Entry 7XTI (electron microscopy, 3.90 A resolution); this record covers chains T and b of the 33 polymer chains in the assembly.

[Chain T]
Molecule: 198-nt DNA strand
Sequence (198 nucleotides; each row starts with the number of its first residue; numbers below 1 keep their minus sign (DA-72 is residue -72)):
   -72 ATCAGAATCCCGGTGCCGAGGCCGCTCAATTGGTCGTAGACAGCTCTAGC
   -22 ACCGCTTAAACGCACGTACGCGCTGTCCCCCGCGTTTTAACCGCCAAGGG
    28 GATTACACCCAAGACACCAGGCACGAGACAGAAAAAAACAACGAAAACGG
    78 CCACCACCCAAACACACCAAACACAAGAGCTAATTGACTGACGTAAGC
Unresolved in the structure: -72 to -8, 78-125

[Chain b]
Protein: Histone H4
Organism: Homo sapiens
Reference sequence: P62805 (H4_HUMAN); residues 0-102 here correspond to UniProt positions 1-103 (UniProt number = residue number + 1)
Chain sequence (106 residues; numbered -3 to 102; the number before each row is that of its first residue; numbers below 1 keep their minus sign (Gly-3 is residue -3)):
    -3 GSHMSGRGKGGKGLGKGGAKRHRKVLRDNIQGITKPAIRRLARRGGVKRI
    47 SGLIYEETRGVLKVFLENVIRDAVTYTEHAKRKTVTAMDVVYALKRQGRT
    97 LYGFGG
Unresolved in the structure: -3 to 19
Construct notes: expression tag (-3 to -1)
Curated features (UniProtKB/Swiss-Prot):
  - DNA-binding region: Lys16 to Lys20
  - modified residue: Ser1 (N-acetylserine), Arg3 (Asymmetric dimethylarginine), Lys5 (N6-(2-hydroxyisobutyryl)lysine), Lys8 (N6-(2-hydroxyisobutyryl)lysine), Lys12 (N6-(2-hydroxyisobutyryl)lysine), Lys16 (N6-(2-hydroxyisobutyryl)lysine), Lys20 (N6,N6,N6-trimethyllysine), Lys31 (N6-(2-hydroxyisobutyryl)lysine), Lys44 (N6-(2-hydroxyisobutyryl)lysine), Ser47 (Phosphoserine), Tyr51 (Phosphotyrosine), Lys59 (N6-(2-hydroxyisobutyryl)lysine), Lys77 (N6-(2-hydroxyisobutyryl)lysine), Lys79 (N6-(2-hydroxyisobutyryl)lysine), Thr80 (Phosphothreonine), Tyr88 (Phosphotyrosine), Lys91 (N6-(2-hydroxyisobutyryl)lysine)
  - cross-link (Glycyl lysine isopeptide (Lys-Gly)): Lys12 (interchain with G-Cter in SUMO2), Lys20 (interchain with G-Cter in SUMO2), Lys31 (interchain with G-Cter in SUMO2), Lys59 (interchain with G-Cter in SUMO2), Lys79 (interchain with G-Cter in SUMO2), Lys91 (interchain with G-Cter in SUMO2)

[Chain T / chain b interface]
Contacting residue pairs (4):
  DG52(T) - Arg45(b)  phosphate contact
  DA53(T) - Arg45(b)  salt bridge to the phosphate
  DA63(T) - Arg36(b)  salt bridge to the phosphate
  DA73(T) - Thr80(b)  phosphate contact
Also at the interface, not in a pair above, chain T (5 interface residues in all): DG54
Also at the interface, not in a pair above, chain b (5 interface residues in all): Lys44, Ile46

[Summary]
The chain T/chain b interface involves 5 residues from each chain, with 2 salt bridges. Polar contacts include
DA53(T)-Arg45(b) and DA63(T)-Arg36(b). From UniProt: a DNA-binding region on chain b.
Chain T is a 198-nt DNA strand and chain b is Histone H4 (Homo sapiens); the structure, RNA polymerase II
elongation complex transcribing a nucleosome (EC58hex), was determined by electron microscopy, deposited
together with 7XN7, 7XSE, 7XSX, 7XSZ, 7XT7 and 7XTD.
